Entry 9IVC (electron microscopy, 3.17 A resolution); this record covers chains A and B of the 6 polymer chains in the assembly.

# Chain A
Name: Inositol phosphorylceramide synthase catalytic subunit AUR1
From: Saccharomyces cerevisiae S288C
Notes: EC 2.7.1.227
Reference sequence: P36107 (AUR1_YEAST); residues 1-401 here = UniProt positions 1-401
Chain sequence (449 residues; each row starts with the number of its first residue; numbers below 1 keep their minus sign (Met-47 is residue -47)):
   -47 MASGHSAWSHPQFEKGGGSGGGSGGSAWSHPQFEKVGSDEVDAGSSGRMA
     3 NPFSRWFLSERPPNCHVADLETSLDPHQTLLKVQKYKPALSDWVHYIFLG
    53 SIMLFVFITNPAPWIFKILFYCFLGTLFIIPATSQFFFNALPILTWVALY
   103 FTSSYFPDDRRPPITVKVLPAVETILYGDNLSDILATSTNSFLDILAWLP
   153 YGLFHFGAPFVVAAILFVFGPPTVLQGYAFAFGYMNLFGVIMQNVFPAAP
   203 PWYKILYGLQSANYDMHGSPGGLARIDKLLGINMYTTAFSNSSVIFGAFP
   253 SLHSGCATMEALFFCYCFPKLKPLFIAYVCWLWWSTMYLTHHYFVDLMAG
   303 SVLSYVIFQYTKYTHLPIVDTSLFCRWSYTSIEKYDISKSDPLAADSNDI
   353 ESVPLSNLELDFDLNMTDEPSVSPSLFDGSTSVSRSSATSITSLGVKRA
Disordered / not traced: -47 to 15, 351-401
Differences from the reference sequence: initiating methionine (-47); expression tag (-46 to 0)
UniProt features mapped onto this chain:
  - modified residue (Phosphoserine): Ser392, Ser395
  - glycosylation: Asn132 (N-linked (GlcNAc...) asparagine)
  - mutagenesis: Leu137 (L137F: AbA resistant; when associated with Y-157), His157 (H157Y: AbA resistant; when associated with F-137), Phe158 (F158Y: In AUR1-1; AbA resistant), His294 (H294A: Abolishes catalytic activity)
From the paper describing this entry:
  - catalytic residues: His255, His294, Asp298
  - mutagenesis - H255A: abolished catalytic activity
  - binding site for Aureobasidin A: His157, Ala240
  - mutagenesis - L137F/H157Y: abolished binding to Aureobasidin A
  - mutagenesis - A240C (1.5- to 2-fold): decreased binding to Aureobasidin A
  - mutagenesis - L137F: unchanged binding to Aureobasidin A

# Chain B
Name: Inositol phosphorylceramide synthase regulatory subunit KEI1
From: Saccharomyces cerevisiae S288C
Reference sequence: Q06346 (KEI1_YEAST); residues 1-221 here = UniProt positions 1-221
Chain sequence (242 residues; row label = number of the first residue in the row; numbers below 1 keep their minus sign (Met-20 is residue -20)):
   -20 MADYKDDDDKSGPDEVDASGRMRSSLLTLPKSFLGFMPLYLAVEIVLGIS
    30 ILNKCSGAYGILALFTGHPLDFMQWIAYLWSVFTLIVFSQGLYLIHKPNL
    80 LVFSQICVLYTIDTISTCFFTLWFTTQWFTLEDTANIDGNNALQSNPIST
   130 GKLTERGIDISKQSATESYEYTMTILITLVSLIFRFYFNFILASFVQELL
   180 HHPKYLVDRDDVEQNLKNKPIWKRLWAKSQKGCYKLCKNLLE
Disordered / not traced: -20 to 0, 112-135, 188-197
Differences from the reference sequence: initiating methionine (-20); expression tag (-19 to 0)
UniProt features mapped onto this chain:
  - mutagenesis: Phe103 (F103I: Decreases ICP synthase activity), Arg135 (R135S: Impairs cleavage by KEX2)

# How chain A and chain B interact
Contacting residue pairs - 77 pairs, chain A then chain B:
  Asp110(A) with Gln142(B), hydrogen bond
  Asp111(A) with Asp138(B); Lys141(B), hydrogen bond (backbone-side chain)
  Pro115(A) with Lys141(B); Gln142(B); Ser143(B); Ala144(B)
  Ile116(A) with Gln142(B), hydrogen bond (backbone-backbone); Ala144(B), hydrogen bond (backbone-backbone)
  Thr117(A) with Tyr148(B)
  Val118(A) with Glu149(B)
  Lys119(A) with Trp107(B); Glu149(B), salt bridge
  Val120(A) with Glu149(B); Met152(B), hydrophobic; Thr153(B); Ile156(B), hydrophobic
  Ala123(A) with Trp107(B), hydrophobic; Thr153(B)
  Val124(A) with Ile156(B), hydrophobic
  Thr126(A) with Phe103(B)
  Ile127(A) with Thr100(B); Phe103(B); Thr104(B); Thr157(B)
  Leu128(A) with Ser160(B)
  Tyr129(A) with Asn32(B), hydrogen bond; Ser35(B); Tyr57(B), hydrogen bond (backbone-side chain)
  Gly130(A) with Tyr57(B); Phe103(B)
  Asp131(A) with His47(B), salt bridge; Gln53(B); Tyr57(B), hydrogen bond (backbone-side chain)
  Leu133(A) with Ser35(B)
  Asp135(A) with His47(B)
  Ile136(A) with Ala42(B), hydrophobic; Thr45(B), hydrogen bond (backbone-side chain); His47(B)
  Leu137(A) with Tyr38(B), hydrophobic
  Thr139(A) with Thr45(B), hydrogen bond; His47(B)
  Ser140(A) with Thr45(B)
  Phe198(A) with Met152(B), hydrophobic
  Leu211(A) with Glu111(B)
  Ser213(A) with Ser143(B)
  Ala214(A) with Ser143(B)
  Asn215(A) with Ile139(B)
  Tyr216(A) with Gln142(B), hydrogen bond (backbone-side chain)
  Asp217(A) with Ile139(B)
  Cys282(A) with Tyr38(B), hydrogen bond (backbone-side chain)
  Trp285(A) with Leu31(B), hydrophobic; Tyr38(B)
  Trp286(A) with Tyr38(B)
  Met289(A) with Tyr38(B), hydrophobic
  Phe296(A) with Ser35(B)
  Met300(A) with Leu31(B); Asn32(B)
  Tyr307(A) with Glu23(B); Gly27(B)
  Gln311(A) with Glu23(B)
  Tyr315(A) with Leu20(B); Glu23(B), hydrogen bond; His75(B)
  Tyr337(A) with Tyr19(B), hydrogen bond; His75(B)
  Ile339(A) with Pro17(B), hydrophobic; Leu20(B), hydrophobic
  Ser342(A) with Tyr19(B), hydrogen bond
  Asp343(A) with Tyr19(B)
  Pro344(A) with Tyr19(B); Pro77(B); Tyr184(B), hydrogen bond (backbone-side chain)
  Leu345(A) with Phe174(B), hydrophobic; Glu177(B); Leu178(B), hydrophobic
  Asn350(A) with Lys183(B)
Also at the interface, not in a pair above, chain A (49 interface residues in all): Arg113, Ser303, Val304, Asp348
Also at the interface, not in a pair above, chain B (52 interface residues in all): Leu18, Ile24, Ile28, Cys34, Gly39, Leu41, Gly46, Leu49, Ile74, Phe99, Glu146, Tyr150, His181

# In short
Chain A and chain B form an interface of 49 and 52 residues respectively, with 15 hydrogen bonds and 2 salt
bridges. Among the polar pairs are Lys119(A)-Glu149(B), Asp131(A)-His47(B) and Asp110(A)-Gln142(B). The paper
reports catalytic residues His255(A), His294(A) and Asp298(A); H255A of chain A abolishes catalytic activity;
4 substitutions were tested in all.
Here chain A is Inositol phosphorylceramide synthase catalytic subunit AUR1 and chain B is Inositol
phosphorylceramide synthase regulatory subunit KEI1, both from Saccharomyces cerevisiae S288C. Entry 9IVC
(Cryo-EM structure of AbA-bound Aur1-Kei1 complex) was determined by electron microscopy.
